Entry 9B6T (electron microscopy, 2.54 A resolution); this record covers chains C and D of the 8 polymer chains in the assembly.

# Chain C (and D)
Name: Capsid protein VP1
From: Adeno-associated virus
Notes: chain D of this document is another copy of the same molecule, construct and numbering; everything in this record applies to it too
Reference sequence: Q6JC22 (Q6JC22_9VIRU); numbering as in UniProt (aligned over 203-736)
Amino-acid sequence (534 residues; row label = number of the first residue in the row):
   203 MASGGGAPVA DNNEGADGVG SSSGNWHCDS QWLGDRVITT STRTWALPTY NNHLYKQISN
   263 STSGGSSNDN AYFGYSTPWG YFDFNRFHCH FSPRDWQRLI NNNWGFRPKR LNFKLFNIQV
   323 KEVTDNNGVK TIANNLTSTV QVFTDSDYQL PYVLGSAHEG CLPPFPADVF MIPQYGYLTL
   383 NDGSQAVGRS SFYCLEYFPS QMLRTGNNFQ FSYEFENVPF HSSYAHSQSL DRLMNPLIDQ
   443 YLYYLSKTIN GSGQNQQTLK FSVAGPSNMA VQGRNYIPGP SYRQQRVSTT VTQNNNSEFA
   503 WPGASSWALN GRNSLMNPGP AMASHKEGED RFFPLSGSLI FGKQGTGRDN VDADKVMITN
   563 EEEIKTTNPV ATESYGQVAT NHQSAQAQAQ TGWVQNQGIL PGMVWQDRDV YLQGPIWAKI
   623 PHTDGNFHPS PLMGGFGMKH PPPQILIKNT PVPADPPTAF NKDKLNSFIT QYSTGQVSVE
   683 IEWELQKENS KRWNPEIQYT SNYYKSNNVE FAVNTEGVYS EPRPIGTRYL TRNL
Disordered / not traced: 203-229, 251-281, 312-353, 379-419, 624-627, 640-673 (chain D: 203-248, 284-344, 363-372, 402-481, 525-535, 545-575, 603-619, 638, 674-736)
What the authors report for this chain:
  - conformationally variable residues (side-chain flip): Asn704 to Lys707
  - mutagenesis - Q588R: abolished binding to Fab1-1

# Interface between chain C and chain D
Residue-residue contacts (65; chain C residue first):
  Cys230(C) - Glu398(D)
  Cys230(C) - Tyr399(D)
  Cys230(C) - Phe400(D)
  Cys230(C) - Pro401(D)
  Asp231(C) - Tyr399(D)
  Ser232(C) - Tyr399(D)  hydrogen bond
  Ala248(C) - Pro655(D)  hydrophobic
  Ala248(C) - Leu667(D)  hydrophobic
  Pro250(C) - Pro658(D)  hydrophobic
  Ser294(C) - Tyr399(D)
  Asp297(C) - Tyr399(D)  hydrogen bond
  Glu361(C) - Lys664(D)
  Gly362(C) - Phe662(D)
  Phe367(C) - Tyr257(D)  hydrophobic
  Phe367(C) - Phe394(D)  hydrophobic
  Phe367(C) - Cys396(D)  hydrophobic
  Pro368(C) - Glu398(D)
  Ala369(C) - Tyr257(D)  hydrophobic
  Ala369(C) - Glu398(D)
  Asp370(C) - Lys666(D)
  Val371(C) - Pro653(D)  hydrophobic
  Val371(C) - Lys666(D)
  Val371(C) - Leu667(D)  hydrogen bond (backbone-backbone)
  Phe372(C) - Leu667(D)
  Met373(C) - Pro659(D)
  Met373(C) - Ala661(D)
  Met373(C) - Phe662(D)
  Met373(C) - Asn663(D)
  Ile374(C) - Phe662(D)
  Pro375(C) - Phe662(D)  hydrophobic
  Tyr674(C) - Pro655(D)  hydrogen bond (side chain-backbone)
  Tyr674(C) - Ala656(D)
  Tyr674(C) - Asp657(D)
  Tyr674(C) - Pro658(D)
  Tyr674(C) - Ile671(D)
  Thr676(C) - Pro655(D)
  Gln678(C) - Thr652(D)
  Asn704(C) - Gly390(D)
  Tyr705(C) - Gly390(D)
  Tyr706(C) - Ala388(D)
  Tyr706(C) - Val389(D)
  Tyr706(C) - Gly390(D)
  Lys707(C) - Asp384(D)  salt bridge
  Lys707(C) - Gln387(D)
  Lys707(C) - Ala388(D)
  Ser708(C) - Gln387(D)
  Ser708(C) - Ala388(D)  hydrogen bond (backbone-backbone)
  Asn709(C) - Gln259(D)  hydrogen bond (backbone-side chain)
  Asn709(C) - Gln387(D)  hydrogen bond
  Asn710(C) - Gln259(D)
  Val711(C) - Tyr277(D)
  Val711(C) - Ala388(D)  hydrophobic
  Ala714(C) - Tyr277(D)
  Ala714(C) - Phe394(D)  hydrophobic
  Val715(C) - Tyr257(D)
  Val715(C) - Gln259(D)
  Val715(C) - Tyr277(D)
  Asn716(C) - Lys258(D)
  Asn716(C) - Gln259(D)  hydrogen bond (backbone-backbone)
  Thr717(C) - Lys258(D)
  Thr717(C) - Gln259(D)
  Glu718(C) - Lys258(D)
  Gly719(C) - Tyr257(D)
  Gly719(C) - Lys258(D)
  Gly719(C) - Lys666(D)  hydrogen bond (backbone-side chain)
Interface residues without a listed pair, chain C (40 interface residues in all): Thr246, Leu249, Gln376, Ser703, Phe713
Interface residues without a listed pair, chain D (34 interface residues in all): Leu256, Phe275, Ser392, Thr660, Phe670

# In short
The interface between chain C and chain D involves 40 residues on one side and 34 on the other; the contacts
include 9 hydrogen bonds and 1 salt bridge. Polar contacts include Lys707(C)-Asp384(D), Ser232(C)-Tyr399(D)
and Asp297(C)-Tyr399(D). The paper reports that Q588R of chain C abolishes binding to Fab1-1; conformational
variability at Asn704(C).
Both chains are Capsid protein VP1 (Adeno-associated virus). Entry 9B6T (Fab1-7 in complex with the capsid of
Adeno-associated virus type 9) was determined by electron microscopy (same publication as 9B6N, 9B6O, 9B6Q,
9B6R, 9B6S, 9B7K and 9 further entries).
